PDB entry 8XM3 | X-ray diffraction, 1.92 A resolution | chain A

== Chain A ==
Protein: Methionine--tRNA ligase
Source organism: Staphylococcus aureus subsp. aureus COL
Notes: EC 6.1.1.10
UniProtKB: Q5HII6 (SYM_STAAC); numbering as in UniProt (aligned over 2-520)
Chain sequence (530 residues; row label = number of the first residue in the row; numbers below 1 keep their minus sign (Met-9 is residue -9)):
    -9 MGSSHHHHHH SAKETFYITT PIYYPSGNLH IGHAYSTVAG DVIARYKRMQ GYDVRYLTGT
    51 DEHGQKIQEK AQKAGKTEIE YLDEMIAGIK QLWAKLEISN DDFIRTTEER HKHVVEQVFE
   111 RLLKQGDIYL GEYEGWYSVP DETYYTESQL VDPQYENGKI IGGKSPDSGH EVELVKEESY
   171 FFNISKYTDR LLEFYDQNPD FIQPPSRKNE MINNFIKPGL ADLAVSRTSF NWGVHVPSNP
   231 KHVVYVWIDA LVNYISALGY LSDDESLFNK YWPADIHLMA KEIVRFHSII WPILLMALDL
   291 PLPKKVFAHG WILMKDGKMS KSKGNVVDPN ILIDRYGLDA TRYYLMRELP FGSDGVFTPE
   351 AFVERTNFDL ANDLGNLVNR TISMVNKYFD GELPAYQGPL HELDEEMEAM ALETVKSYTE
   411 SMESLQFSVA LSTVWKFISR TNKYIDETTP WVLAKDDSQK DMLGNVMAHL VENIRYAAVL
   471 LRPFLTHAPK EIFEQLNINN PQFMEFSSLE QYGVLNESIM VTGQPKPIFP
Not modelled in the structure: -9 to 1
Sequence notes: initiating methionine (-9); expression tag (-8 to 1)
Ligand contacts:
  - A1LV5 (1-(4-chlorophenyl)-3-[N-[4-[[N-[N-(4-chlorophenyl)carbamimidoyl]carbamimidoyl]amino]butyl]carbamimidoyl]guanidine), molecule 1: Tyr14, Asp51, His53, Gly54, Phe220, Trp222, Val234, Tyr235, Val236, Trp237, Asp239, Ala240, Leu241, Ile273, Phe276, His277
  - A1LV5, molecule 2: Thr178, Asp179, Leu182, Asp186, Asn199, Ile202, Asn203, Lys207
  - ATP (adenosine-5'-triphosphate): Pro11, Ile12, Tyr13, Tyr14, Ser16, His20, Gly22, His23, Tyr25, Ser26, Asp51, Met269, Ala270, Glu272, Ile273, His299, Gly300, Trp301, Ile302, Lys308, Met309, Ser310, Lys311, Ser312
Curated features (UniProtKB/Swiss-Prot):
  - motif: Tyr13 to His23 ('HIGH' region), Lys308 to Ser312 ('KMSKS' region)
  - binding site (ATP): Lys311

== In short ==
Chain A binds ATP and compound A1LV5. From UniProt: ATP-binding residue Lys311.
Chain A is Methionine--tRNA ligase (Staphylococcus aureus subsp. aureus COL); the structure, Methionyl-tRNA
synthetase from Staphylococcus aureus complexed with a chlorhexidine derivative and ATP, was determined by
X-ray diffraction (same publication as 8XM4).
